Entry 4JDQ (X-ray diffraction, 3.52 A resolution); this record covers chain A.

[Chain A]
Molecule: Slr1964 protein
Organism: Synechocystis sp
Reference sequence: P74103 (P74103_SYNY3); residues 2-109 here correspond to UniProt positions 27-134 (UniProt number = residue number + 25)
Amino-acid sequence (115 residues; row label = number of the first residue in the row; numbers below 1 keep their minus sign (Met-5 is residue -5)):
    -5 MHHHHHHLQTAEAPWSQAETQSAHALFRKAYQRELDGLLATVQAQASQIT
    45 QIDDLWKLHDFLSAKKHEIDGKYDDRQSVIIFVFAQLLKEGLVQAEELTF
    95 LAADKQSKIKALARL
Disordered / not traced: -5 to 7
Construct notes: expression tag (-5 to 1); engineered mutation Lys60 (Arg85 in P74103)
From the paper describing this entry:
  - mutagenesis - R60K: unchanged stability
  - mutagenesis - W50L, D54L: decreased expression

[Summary]
The paper reports that W50L and D54L reduce expression; R60K leaves stability unchanged.
Chain A is Slr1964 protein (Synechocystis sp); the structure, Structure of the Fluorescence Recovery Protein
from Synechocystis sp PCC 6803, R60K mutant, was determined by X-ray diffraction together with 4JDX from the
same study.
